5VMV - chains A and E of the 3 polymer chains in the assembly; structure by X-ray diffraction, 2.31 A resolution.

[Chain A]
Molecule: Transcriptional regulator Kaiso
From: Homo sapiens
Reference sequence: Q86T24 (KAISO_HUMAN); residue numbers follow UniProt; this construct covers 471-604
Amino-acid sequence (134 residues; numbered 471 to 604; the number before each row is that of its first residue):
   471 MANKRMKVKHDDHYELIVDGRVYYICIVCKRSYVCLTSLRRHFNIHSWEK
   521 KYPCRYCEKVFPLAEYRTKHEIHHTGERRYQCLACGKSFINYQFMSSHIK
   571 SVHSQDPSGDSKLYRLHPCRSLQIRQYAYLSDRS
Not modelled in the structure: 471-480, 597-604
Metal / ion sites: Zn2+ site 1: Cys496, Cys499, His512, His516; Zn2+ site 2: Cys524, Cys527, His540, His544; Zn2+ site 3: Cys552, Cys555, His568, His573
UniProt features mapped onto this chain:
  - zinc finger: Tyr494 to His516 (C2H2-type 1), Tyr522 to His544 (C2H2-type 2), Tyr550 to His573 (C2H2-type 3)
  - motif: Met471 to His480 (Nuclear localization signal)
  - cross-link (Glycyl lysine isopeptide (Lys-Gly)): Lys474 (interchain with G-Cter in SUMO2), Lys479 (interchain with G-Cter in SUMO2), Lys539 (interchain with G-Cter in SUMO2), Lys570 (interchain with G-Cter in SUMO2), Lys582 (interchain with G-Cter in SUMO2)
  - mutagenesis: Cys552 (C552R: Abrogates both sequence-specific and methylation-dependent DNA-binding)
From the paper describing this entry:
  - binding site for the 18-nt DNA strand: Thr507, Ser508, Arg511, Leu533, Glu535
  - binding site for the 18-nt DNA strand (chain E): Arg511, Glu535
  - mutagenesis - E535A (150-fold), E535Q (37-fold): decreased binding to MeCG2
  - mutagenesis - E535A, E535Q (3.5-fold): decreased binding to unmethylated CG2 motif
  - mutagenesis - E535Q (30-fold): decreased binding to MeKBS
  - mutagenesis - E535A: decreased binding to CG2
  - mutagenesis - E535A (2.8-3.1 kcal/mol): decreased binding to double and semimethylated DNA

[Chain E]
Molecule: 18-nt DNA strand
Sequence (18 nucleotides; each row starts with the number of its first residue):
    19 TGCTTCTCGCGAGAAGCA
Modified / non-standard residues: 5CM (5-methyl-2'-deoxy-cytidine-5'-monophosphate) at position 26; 5CM (5-methyl-2'-deoxy-cytidine-5'-monophosphate) at position 28

[How chain A and chain E interact]
Residue-residue contacts - 30 pairs, chain A then chain E:
  Thr507(A) - DT25(E)  base contact
  Thr507(A) - 5CM_26(E)  base contact
  Arg511(A) - 5CM_26(E)  base contact
  Arg511(A) - DG27(E)  hydrogen bond to the base
  Arg511(A) - 5CM_28(E)  base contact
  Lys520(A) - DT25(E)  salt bridge to the phosphate
  Tyr522(A) - 5CM_26(E)  hydrogen bond to the phosphate
  Ala534(A) - 5CM_26(E)  phosphate contact
  Ala534(A) - DG27(E)  phosphate contact
  Glu535(A) - DG27(E)  phosphate contact
  Glu535(A) - 5CM_28(E)  hydrogen bond to the base
  Thr538(A) - DG27(E)  hydrogen bond to the phosphate
  Lys539(A) - DA30(E)  base contact
  Arg549(A) - 5CM_28(E)  salt bridge to the phosphate
  Tyr550(A) - DG29(E)  hydrogen bond to the phosphate
  Tyr562(A) - DG29(E)  sugar contact
  Tyr562(A) - DA30(E)  hydrogen bond to the phosphate
  Gln563(A) - DA30(E)  base contact
  Gln563(A) - DG31(E)  base contact
  Ser578(A) - DA30(E)  phosphate contact
  Ser578(A) - DG31(E)  phosphate contact
  Gly579(A) - DA30(E)  hydrogen bond to the phosphate
  Tyr584(A) - DG29(E)  hydrogen bond to the phosphate
  Tyr584(A) - DA30(E)  phosphate contact
  Leu586(A) - 5CM_28(E)  phosphate contact
  Leu586(A) - DG29(E)  phosphate contact
  Ile594(A) - 5CM_28(E)  phosphate contact
  Arg595(A) - DT25(E)  hydrogen bond to the base
  Arg595(A) - 5CM_26(E)  hydrogen bond to the base
  Arg595(A) - DG27(E)  hydrogen bond to the sugar
Also at the interface, not in a pair above, chain A (20 interface residues in all): Lys570, Pro577

[Overview]
The interface between chain A and chain E involves 20 residues on one side and 7 on the other; the contacts
include 11 hydrogen bonds and 2 salt bridges. Polar contacts include Arg511(A)-DG27(E), Glu535(A)-5CM_28(E)
and Arg595(A)-DT25(E). From the paper: a binding site for the 18-nt DNA strand at Thr507(A), Ser508(A) and
Arg511(A) among others; E535A and E535Q of chain A reduce binding to MeCG2.
Chain A is Transcriptional regulator Kaiso (Homo sapiens) and chain E is an 18-nt DNA strand; the structure,
Kaiso (ZBTB33) zinc finger DNA binding domain in complex with its double CpG-methylated DNA consensus binding
..., was determined by X-ray diffraction together with 5VMU, 5VMW, 5VMX, 5VMY and 5VMZ from the same study.
